Entry 9ER7 (X-ray diffraction, 1.40 A resolution); this record covers chains S and L of the 4 polymer chains in the assembly.

[Chain S]
Name: Hydrogenase-1 small chain
Organism: Escherichia coli
Notes: EC 1.12.99.6
Reference sequence: P69739 (MBHS_ECOLI); residues 1-271 here correspond to UniProt positions 46-316 (UniProt number = residue number + 45)
Chain sequence (279 residues; numbered 1 to 279; the number before each row is that of its first residue):
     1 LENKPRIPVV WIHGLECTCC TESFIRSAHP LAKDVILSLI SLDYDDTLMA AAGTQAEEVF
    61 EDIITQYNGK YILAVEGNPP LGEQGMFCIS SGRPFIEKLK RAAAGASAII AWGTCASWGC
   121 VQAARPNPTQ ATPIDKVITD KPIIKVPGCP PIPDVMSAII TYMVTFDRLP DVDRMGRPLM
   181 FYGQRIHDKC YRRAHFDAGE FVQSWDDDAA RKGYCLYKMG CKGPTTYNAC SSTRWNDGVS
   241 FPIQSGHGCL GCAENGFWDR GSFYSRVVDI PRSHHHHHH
Unresolved in the structure: 1-3, 267-279
Sequence notes: expression tag (272-279)
Ion coordination: fe4-s3 cluster Fe: Cys17, Cys19, Cys20, Cys115, Cys120, Cys149; 4Fe-4S cluster Fe: His187, Cys190, Cys215, Cys221; 3Fe-4S cluster Fe: Cys230, Cys249, Cys252
Small-molecule neighbours:
  - 3Fe-4S cluster (F3S): Ile186, Thr226, Asn228, Cys230, Trp235, Phe241, Pro242, Cys249, Leu250, Gly251, Cys252, Ala253
  - fe4-s3 cluster (SF3): Glu16, Cys17, Thr18, Cys19, Cys20, Glu76, Gly113, Thr114, Cys115, Cys120, Gly148, Cys149, Pro150
  - 4Fe-4S cluster (SF4): Ile186, His187, Cys190, Arg192, Arg193, Phe196, Cys215, Leu216, Tyr217, Cys221, Gly223, Pro224, Ile243
Curated features (UniProtKB/Swiss-Prot):
  - binding site ([4Fe-4S] cluster): Cys17, Cys20, Cys115, Cys149, His187, Cys190, Cys215, Cys221
  - binding site ([3Fe-4S] cluster): Cys230, Cys249, Cys252

[Chain L]
Name: Hydrogenase-1 large chain
Organism: Escherichia coli
Notes: EC 1.12.99.6
Reference sequence: P0ACD8 (MBHL_ECOLI); numbering as in UniProt (aligned over 1-582)
Chain sequence (582 residues; numbered 1 to 582; the number before each row is that of its first residue):
     1 MSTQYETQGY TINNAGRRLV VDPITRIEGH MRCEVNINDQ NVITNAVSCG TMFRGLEIIL
    61 QGRDPRDAWA FVERICGVCT GVHALASVYA IEDAIGIKVP DNANIIRNIM LATLWCHDHL
   121 VHFYQLAGMD WIDVLDALKA DPRKTSELAQ SLSSWPKSSP GYFFDVQNRL KKFVEGGQLG
   181 IFRNGYWGHP QYKLPPEANL MGFAHYLEAL DFQREIVKIH AVFGGKNPHP NWIVGGMPCA
   241 INIDESGAVG AVNMERLNLV QSIITRTADF INNVMIPDAL AIGQFNKPWS EIGTGLSDKC
   301 VLSYGAFPDI ANDFGEKSLL MPGGAVINGD FNNVLPVDLV DPQQVQEFVD HAWYRYPNDQ
   361 VGRHPFDGIT DPWYNPGDVK GSDTNIQQLN EQERYSWIKA PRWRGNAMEV GPLARTLIAY
   421 HKGDAATVES VDRMMSALNL PLSGIQSTLG RILCRAHEAQ WAAGKLQYFF DKLMTNLKNG
   481 NLATASTEKW EPATWPTECR GVGFTEAPRG ALGHWAAIRD GKIDLYQCVV PTTWNASPRD
   541 PKGQIGAYEA ALMNTKMAIP EQPLEILRTL HSFDPCLACS TH
Unresolved in the structure: 1
Ion coordination: Mg2+: Glu57, Cys528; Ni2+: Cys76, Cys79, Cys576, Cys579; carbonmonoxide-(dicyano) iron Fe: Cys79, Cys579
Small-molecule neighbours:
  - carbon monoxide (CMO): Glu28, Cys76, Val78, Cys79, Asp118, Arg509, Cys576, Cys579
  - carbonmonoxide-(dicyano) iron (FCO): Cys79, Val82, His83, Ala507, Pro508, Arg509, Leu512, Val530, Pro531, Thr532, Cys576, Cys579
Curated features (UniProtKB/Swiss-Prot):
  - binding site (Ni(2+)): Cys76, Cys79, Cys576, Cys579

[How chain S and chain L interact]
Pairs across the interface - 206 pairs, chain S then chain L:
  Pro5(S) - Gln178(L)
  Arg6(S) - Phe173(L)
  Arg6(S) - Gln178(L)  hydrogen bond (backbone-side chain)
  His13(S) - His30(L)  hydrogen bond (backbone-side chain)
  Gly14(S) - His30(L)  hydrogen bond (backbone-side chain)
  Leu15(S) - Met52(L)  hydrophobic
  Leu15(S) - Phe53(L)
  Leu15(S) - Arg54(L)
  Glu16(S) - Gly29(L)
  Glu16(S) - Met52(L)
  Glu16(S) - Arg54(L)  hydrogen bond (backbone-side chain)
  Glu16(S) - Ala578(L)
  Cys17(S) - Glu28(L)
  Cys17(S) - Arg54(L)
  Cys17(S) - Arg74(L)
  Cys17(S) - Ile75(L)
  Cys17(S) - Cys76(L)  hydrophobic
  Cys17(S) - Gly77(L)  hydrogen bond (backbone-backbone)
  Cys17(S) - His229(L)  hydrogen bond
  Thr18(S) - Glu28(L)  hydrogen bond
  Cys19(S) - Gly77(L)
  Cys19(S) - Pro228(L)
  Cys19(S) - His229(L)
  Glu22(S) - Gly77(L)
  Glu22(S) - Val78(L)
  Glu22(S) - His117(L)
  Glu22(S) - Pro228(L)
  Ser23(S) - Pro228(L)
  Ile25(S) - Gln213(L)  hydrogen bond (backbone-side chain)
  Arg26(S) - His117(L)  hydrogen bond
  Arg26(S) - Gln213(L)  hydrogen bond
  Arg26(S) - Arg214(L)
  Arg26(S) - Val217(L)
  Arg26(S) - Asn227(L)  hydrogen bond
  Arg26(S) - Pro228(L)
  Ser27(S) - Arg214(L)
  Ala28(S) - Arg214(L)
  Leu31(S) - Asp211(L)
  Leu31(S) - Arg214(L)
  Lys33(S) - Arg169(L)
  Lys33(S) - Leu210(L)
  Lys33(S) - Asp211(L)  salt bridge
  Asp34(S) - Arg169(L)  salt bridge
  Ile36(S) - Phe173(L)
  Leu37(S) - Arg169(L)
  Leu37(S) - Phe173(L)
  Leu37(S) - Leu207(L)  hydrophobic
  Ser38(S) - Arg169(L)  hydrogen bond
  Ser41(S) - Gln178(L)
  Leu42(S) - Gly180(L)
  Leu42(S) - Ile181(L)  hydrogen bond (backbone-backbone)
  Asp43(S) - Gly180(L)
  Asp46(S) - Pro23(L)
  Asp46(S) - Thr25(L)
  Asp46(S) - Arg26(L)  hydrogen bond (backbone-backbone)
  Thr47(S) - Arg26(L)
  Thr47(S) - Ile27(L)
  Thr47(S) - Leu126(L)
  Leu48(S) - Arg26(L)
  Leu48(S) - Met129(L)
  Leu48(S) - Ile181(L)
  Met49(S) - Thr25(L)
  Met49(S) - Arg26(L)  hydrogen bond (backbone-side chain)
  Met49(S) - Ile181(L)
  Ala50(S) - Arg26(L)  hydrogen bond (backbone-side chain)
  Ala50(S) - Met129(L)
  Ala50(S) - Ile181(L)  hydrogen bond (backbone-backbone)
  Ala50(S) - Tyr186(L)
  Ala50(S) - Trp187(L)  hydrophobic
  Ala51(S) - Thr25(L)  hydrogen bond (backbone-side chain)
  Ala51(S) - Arg183(L)
  Ala51(S) - Asn184(L)
  Ala51(S) - Tyr186(L)
  Ala52(S) - Val21(L)  hydrophobic
  Ala52(S) - Pro23(L)
  Ala52(S) - Thr25(L)
  Ala52(S) - Tyr186(L)  hydrogen bond (backbone-side chain)
  Ala52(S) - Leu567(L)  hydrophobic
  Gly53(S) - Val21(L)
  Gly53(S) - Asp22(L)
  Gly53(S) - Pro23(L)  hydrogen bond (backbone-backbone)
  Gln55(S) - Asn184(L)  hydrogen bond (backbone-side chain)
  Gln55(S) - Tyr186(L)  hydrogen bond
  Gln55(S) - Glu561(L)  hydrogen bond (side chain-backbone)
  Gln55(S) - Pro563(L)
  Glu57(S) - Pro23(L)
  Glu58(S) - Asn184(L)  hydrogen bond
  Val59(S) - Arg183(L)
  Val59(S) - Asn184(L)
  Asp62(S) - Arg183(L)  salt bridge
  Ile63(S) - Arg183(L)
  Glu83(S) - Trp373(L)
  Glu83(S) - Tyr374(L)  hydrogen bond (side chain-backbone)
  Gln84(S) - Asp383(L)
  Gln84(S) - Thr384(L)
  Met86(S) - Tyr374(L)
  Met86(S) - Asp383(L)
  Met86(S) - Thr384(L)
  Met86(S) - Ile386(L)  hydrophobic
  Met86(S) - Trp397(L)  hydrogen bond (backbone-side chain)
  Phe87(S) - Thr51(L)
  Phe87(S) - Met52(L)
  Phe87(S) - Phe53(L)  hydrogen bond (backbone-backbone)
  Phe87(S) - Pro372(L)  hydrophobic
  Phe87(S) - Trp397(L)  hydrophobic
  Cys88(S) - His30(L)
  Cys88(S) - Thr51(L)
  Ile89(S) - Thr51(L)  hydrogen bond (backbone-backbone)
  Ser91(S) - Asp22(L)  hydrogen bond (side chain-backbone)
  Ser91(S) - Pro23(L)
  Gly92(S) - Asp22(L)  hydrogen bond (backbone-side chain)
  Gly92(S) - Arg32(L)
  Gly92(S) - Thr384(L)
  Gly92(S) - Asn385(L)
  Gly92(S) - Ile386(L)  hydrogen bond (backbone-backbone)
  Arg93(S) - Thr384(L)
  Arg93(S) - Asn385(L)  hydrogen bond
  Pro94(S) - Thr384(L)
  Val121(S) - Leu56(L)  hydrophobic
  Val121(S) - Ile59(L)
  Val121(S) - Phe71(L)  hydrophobic
  Val121(S) - Arg74(L)
  Gln122(S) - Arg54(L)
  Gln122(S) - Ile59(L)
  Ala124(S) - Ile59(L)
  Ala124(S) - Arg63(L)
  Arg125(S) - Ile59(L)
  Arg125(S) - Arg63(L)  hydrogen bond (backbone-side chain)
  Pro126(S) - Ile58(L)  hydrophobic
  Pro126(S) - Ile59(L)
  Pro128(S) - Arg54(L)
  Pro128(S) - Gly55(L)
  Pro128(S) - Ile58(L)  hydrophobic
  Pro128(S) - Ile59(L)
  Thr129(S) - Phe53(L)
  Thr129(S) - Arg54(L)
  Cys149(S) - Arg74(L)  hydrogen bond (backbone-side chain)
  Cys149(S) - Lys226(L)  hydrogen bond (backbone-side chain)
  Cys149(S) - His229(L)
  Pro150(S) - Lys226(L)
  Pro150(S) - Pro228(L)
  Arg192(S) - Gly250(L)  hydrogen bond (side chain-backbone)
  Trp205(S) - Ile233(L)  hydrophobic
  Trp205(S) - Ala485(L)  hydrophobic
  Trp205(S) - Thr487(L)
  Trp205(S) - Trp490(L)
  Asp206(S) - Ala240(L)
  Asp206(S) - Ala483(L)
  Asp206(S) - Thr484(L)  hydrogen bond (side chain-backbone)
  Asp206(S) - Ala485(L)
  Ala210(S) - Ala240(L)
  Arg211(S) - Ala240(L)
  Arg211(S) - Ile241(L)
  Arg211(S) - Asn242(L)  hydrogen bond (backbone-side chain)
  Arg211(S) - Gly247(L)
  Arg211(S) - Ala251(L)
  Arg211(S) - Ala483(L)
  Lys212(S) - Ser246(L)
  Lys212(S) - Gly247(L)
  Gly213(S) - Gly250(L)  hydrogen bond (backbone-backbone)
  Trp235(S) - Lys226(L)
  Trp235(S) - Asn227(L)
  Asn236(S) - Val217(L)
  Asn236(S) - Lys218(L)
  Asn236(S) - Ala221(L)
  Asn236(S) - Lys226(L)
  Asn236(S) - Asn227(L)  hydrogen bond (side chain-backbone)
  Asp237(S) - Lys218(L)  salt bridge
  Val239(S) - Lys218(L)
  Val239(S) - Ala221(L)  hydrophobic
  Val239(S) - Val222(L)  hydrophobic
  Val239(S) - Arg256(L)  hydrogen bond (backbone-side chain)
  Val239(S) - Leu259(L)  hydrophobic
  Ser240(S) - Ala221(L)  hydrogen bond (side chain-backbone)
  Ser240(S) - Gly225(L)
  Ser240(S) - Arg256(L)  hydrogen bond
  Phe241(S) - Gly225(L)  hydrogen bond (backbone-backbone)
  Pro242(S) - Gly225(L)
  Pro242(S) - Lys226(L)
  Pro242(S) - Asn231(L)
  Gln244(S) - Arg256(L)
  Ser245(S) - Ala221(L)  hydrogen bond (side chain-backbone)
  Ser245(S) - Val222(L)  hydrogen bond (side chain-backbone)
  Ser245(S) - Gly225(L)  hydrogen bond (side chain-backbone)
  Ser245(S) - Pro238(L)
  Ser245(S) - Cys239(L)  hydrogen bond (backbone-backbone)
  Gly246(S) - Pro238(L)
  His247(S) - Trp69(L)
  His247(S) - Asn231(L)
  His247(S) - Trp232(L)
  Leu250(S) - Asn231(L)
  Trp258(S) - Arg63(L)  hydrogen bond (backbone-side chain)
  Trp258(S) - Ala70(L)
  Trp258(S) - Phe71(L)
  Trp258(S) - Arg74(L)
  Asp259(S) - Arg63(L)  salt bridge
  Ser262(S) - Asp67(L)  hydrogen bond
  Phe263(S) - Asp67(L)  hydrogen bond (backbone-side chain)
  Phe263(S) - Ala70(L)  hydrophobic
  Phe263(S) - Phe71(L)  hydrophobic
  Tyr264(S) - Arg66(L)
  Tyr264(S) - Asp67(L)
  Tyr264(S) - Trp69(L)  hydrogen bond
  Tyr264(S) - Trp232(L)
  Tyr264(S) - Ile233(L)
  Tyr264(S) - Trp490(L)  hydrophobic
Other interface residues (no listed pair), chain S (89 interface residues in all): Tyr44, Thr54, Ala56, Gln66, Tyr67, Ser90, Tyr191, Ser204
Other interface residues (no listed pair), chain L (96 interface residues in all): Asp64, Gln125, Phe182, Gly185, Glu215, Phe223, Gly224, Trp353, Leu482, Gln562

[Summary]
89 residues of chain S and 96 residues of chain L are in contact, with 52 hydrogen bonds and 5 salt bridges.
Among the polar pairs are Lys33(S)-Asp211(L), Asp34(S)-Arg169(L) and Asp62(S)-Arg183(L). Ligands of chain S:
4Fe-4S cluster, 3Fe-4S cluster and fe4-s3 cluster.
Chain S is Hydrogenase-1 small chain and chain L is Hydrogenase-1 large chain, both from Escherichia coli; the
structure, Hydrogenase-1 Ni-SCO state, was determined by X-ray diffraction.
